PDB entry 1N3A | X-ray diffraction, 2.20 A resolution | chains C and A of the 3 polymer chains in the assembly

Chain C:
Molecule: DNA inhibitor strand
Sequence (15 nucleotides; numbered 16 to 30; the number before each row is that of its first residue):
    16 GCGTCCAXGTCTACC
Modified residues: 3DR (1',2'-dideoxyribofuranose-5'-phosphate) at position 23
Bound ions: Ca2+ near DA22 (its only coordinating residue here)

Chain A:
Molecule: N-glycosylase/DNA lyase
Organism: Homo sapiens
Notes: EC 3.2.2.-, 4.2.99.18
UniProtKB: O15527 (OGG1_HUMAN); numbering as in UniProt (aligned over 12-325)
Chain sequence (317 residues; each row starts with the number of its first residue):
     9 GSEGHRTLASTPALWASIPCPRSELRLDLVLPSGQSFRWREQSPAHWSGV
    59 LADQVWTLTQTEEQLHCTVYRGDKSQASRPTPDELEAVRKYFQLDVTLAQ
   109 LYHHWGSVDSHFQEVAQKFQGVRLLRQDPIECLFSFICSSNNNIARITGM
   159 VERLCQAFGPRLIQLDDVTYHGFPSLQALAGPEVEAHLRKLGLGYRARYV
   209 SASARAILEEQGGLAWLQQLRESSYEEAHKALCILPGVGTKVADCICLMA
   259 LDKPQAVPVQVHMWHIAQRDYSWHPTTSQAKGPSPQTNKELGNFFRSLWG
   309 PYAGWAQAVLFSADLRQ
Not modelled in the structure: 80-82
Construct notes: cloning artifact (9-11); engineered mutation Gln-268 (Asp in O15527)
Swiss-Prot annotation at these positions:
  - active site: Lys-249 (Schiff-base intermediate with DNA)
  - binding site (DNA): Asn-149, Arg-154, Arg-204, His-270, Gln-287
  - binding site (8-oxoguanine): Pro-266, Gln-315, Phe-319

Chain C / chain A interface:
Residue-residue contacts - 31 pairs, chain C then chain A:
  DA22(C) / Asn-149(A)  hydrogen bond to the base
  DA22(C) / Asn-150(A)  sugar contact
  DA22(C) / Asn-151(A)  hydrogen bond to the base
  DA22(C) / Val-269(A)  phosphate contact
  3DR_23(C) / Ser-147(A)  sugar contact
  3DR_23(C) / Asn-150(A)  sugar contact
  3DR_23(C) / Asn-151(A)  phosphate contact
  3DR_23(C) / Ile-152(A)  hydrogen bond to the phosphate
  3DR_23(C) / Lys-249(A)  sugar contact
  3DR_23(C) / Gln-268(A)  phosphate contact
  3DR_23(C) / Val-269(A)  phosphate contact
  3DR_23(C) / His-270(A)  salt bridge to the phosphate
  DG24(C) / Ser-148(A)  sugar contact
  DG24(C) / Asn-149(A)  hydrogen bond to the sugar
  DG24(C) / Tyr-203(A)  hydrogen bond to the base
  DG24(C) / Lys-249(A)  phosphate contact
  DG24(C) / Val-250(A)  phosphate contact
  DG24(C) / Gln-268(A)  phosphate contact
  DG24(C) / Val-269(A)  hydrogen bond to the phosphate
  DT25(C) / Ser-148(A)  sugar contact
  DT25(C) / Gly-245(A)  phosphate contact
  DT25(C) / Val-246(A)  phosphate contact
  DT25(C) / Gly-247(A)  hydrogen bond to the phosphate
  DT25(C) / Thr-248(A)  phosphate contact
  DT25(C) / Lys-249(A)  hydrogen bond to the phosphate
  DT25(C) / Val-250(A)  hydrogen bond to the phosphate
  DC26(C) / Tyr-207(A)  sugar contact
  DC26(C) / Leu-243(A)  phosphate contact
  DC26(C) / Pro-244(A)  phosphate contact
  DC26(C) / Gly-245(A)  hydrogen bond to the phosphate
  DC26(C) / Val-246(A)  phosphate contact
Also at the interface, not in a pair above, chain A (21 interface residues in all): His-273, Leu-323

In short:
5 residues of chain C face 21 of chain A across their interface; the contacts include 10 hydrogen bonds and 1
salt bridge. Polar pairs include DA22(C)/Asn-149(A), DA22(C)/Asn-151(A) and DG24(C)/Tyr-203(A).
Here chain C is DNA inhibitor strand and chain A is N-glycosylase/DNA lyase (Homo sapiens). Entry 1N3A
(Structural and biochemical exploration of a critical amino acid in human 8-oxoguanine glycosylase) was
determined by X-ray diffraction, deposited together with 1N39 and 1N3C.
